4XVK - chains A and P of the 3 polymer chains in the assembly; structure by X-ray diffraction, 2.95 A resolution.

Chain A:
Name: DNA polymerase nu
From: Homo sapiens
Notes: EC 2.7.7.7; fragment: catalytic core
UniProtKB: Q7Z5Q5 (DPOLN_HUMAN); residues 194-859 here = UniProt positions 194-859
Amino-acid sequence (666 residues; row label = number of the first residue in the row):
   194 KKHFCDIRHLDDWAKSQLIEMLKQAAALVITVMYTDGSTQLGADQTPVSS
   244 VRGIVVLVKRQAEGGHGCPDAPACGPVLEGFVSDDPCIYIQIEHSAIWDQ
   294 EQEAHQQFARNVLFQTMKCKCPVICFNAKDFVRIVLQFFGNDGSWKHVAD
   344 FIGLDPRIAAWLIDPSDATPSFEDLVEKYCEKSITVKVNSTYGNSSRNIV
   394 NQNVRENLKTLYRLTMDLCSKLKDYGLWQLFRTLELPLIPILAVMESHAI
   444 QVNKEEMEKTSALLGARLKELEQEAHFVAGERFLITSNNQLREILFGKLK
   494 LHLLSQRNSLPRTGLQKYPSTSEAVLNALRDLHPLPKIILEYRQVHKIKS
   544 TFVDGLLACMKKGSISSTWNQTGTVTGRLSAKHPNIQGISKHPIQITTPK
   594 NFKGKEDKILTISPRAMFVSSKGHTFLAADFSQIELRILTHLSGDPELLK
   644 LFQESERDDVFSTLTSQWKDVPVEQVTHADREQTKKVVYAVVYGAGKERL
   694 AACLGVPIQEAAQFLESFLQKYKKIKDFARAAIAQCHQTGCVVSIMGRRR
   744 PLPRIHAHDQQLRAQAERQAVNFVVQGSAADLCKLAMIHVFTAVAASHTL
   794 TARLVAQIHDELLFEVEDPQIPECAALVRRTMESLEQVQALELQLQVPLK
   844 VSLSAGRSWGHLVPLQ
Disordered / not traced: 256-266, 499-510, 594-600, 645-650
Covalent attachments: covalent link Gln676-Leu697
Swiss-Prot annotation at these positions:
  - mutagenesis: Asp623 (D623A: Abolishes catalytic activity), Glu675 (E675R: Reduces polymerase activity. No effect on accuracy), Lys679 (K679A: No effect on polymerase activity. Increases accuracy by ten-fold)
Reported in the primary citation:
  - mutagenesis - Y682F: decreased catalytic activity (citing earlier work)
  - mutagenesis - E675R: decreased catalytic activity
  - mutagenesis - K679A: unchanged catalytic activity
  - specificity-determining residues: Lys679

Chain P:
Molecule: 15-nt DNA strand
Sequence (15 nucleotides; row label = number of the first residue in the row):
     1 GATCTGACGCTACGG

How chain A and chain P interact:
Residue-residue contacts (33):
  Asn481(A) with DC10(P), sugar contact
  Ser513(A) with DC10(P), phosphate contact
  Thr514(A) with DC10(P), hydrogen bond to the phosphate
  Ser515(A) with DC10(P), hydrogen bond to the phosphate
  Glu516(A) with DT11(P), hydrogen bond to the phosphate
  Arg536(A) with DC10(P), hydrogen bond to the phosphate; DT11(P), salt bridge to the phosphate
  Lys540(A) with DT11(P), hydrogen bond to the base; DA12(P), sugar contact
  Arg571(A) with DG14(P), hydrogen bond to the base
  Gln580(A) with DC13(P), sugar contact
  Gly581(A) with DA12(P), sugar contact; DC13(P), sugar contact
  Ile582(A) with DC13(P), sugar contact
  Ser583(A) with DA12(P), phosphate contact; DC13(P), sugar contact
  Lys584(A) with DC13(P), hydrogen bond to the phosphate; DG14(P), salt bridge to the phosphate
  His585(A) with DC13(P), phosphate contact
  Arg608(A) with DC13(P), hydrogen bond to the phosphate; DG14(P), salt bridge to the phosphate
  Ile627(A) with DG15(P), phosphate contact
  Glu628(A) with DG15(P), hydrogen bond to the phosphate
  Lys679(A) with DG14(P), hydrogen bond to the base; DG15(P), hydrogen bond to the base
  Tyr682(A) with DG15(P), base contact
  Tyr686(A) with DG15(P), base contact
  Asn765(A) with DG15(P), hydrogen bond to the base
  Gln769(A) with DG14(P), base contact
  Ile801(A) with DG14(P), sugar contact
  His802(A) with DG14(P), hydrogen bond to the sugar
  Asp803(A) with DG14(P), phosphate contact; DG15(P), phosphate contact
Also at the interface, not in a pair above, chain A (29 interface residues in all): Leu533, Gln537, Gln626, Leu629
Also at the interface, not in a pair above, chain P (7 interface residues in all): DG9

Overview:
Chain A and chain P form an interface of 29 and 7 residues respectively, with 13 hydrogen bonds and 3 salt
bridges. Polar contacts include Lys540(A)-DT11(P), Arg571(A)-DG14(P) and Lys679(A)-DG14(P). From UniProt: 3
mutagenesis sites on chain A. From the paper: Y682F and E675R of chain A reduce catalytic activity; the
specificity determinant Lys679(A).
Here chain A is DNA polymerase nu (Homo sapiens) and chain P is a 15-nt DNA strand. Entry 4XVK (Binary complex
of human polymerase nu and DNA with the finger domain closed) was determined by X-ray diffraction, deposited
together with 4XVI, 4XVL and 4XVM.
